Entry 1OXG (X-ray diffraction, 2.20 A resolution); this record covers chains A and B.

# Chain A
Molecule: Chymotrypsinogen A
Source organism: Bos taurus
Notes: EC 3.4.21.1
Reference sequence: P00766 (CTRA_BOVIN); numbering as in UniProt (aligned over 1-245)
Amino-acid sequence (245 residues; each row starts with the number of its first residue):
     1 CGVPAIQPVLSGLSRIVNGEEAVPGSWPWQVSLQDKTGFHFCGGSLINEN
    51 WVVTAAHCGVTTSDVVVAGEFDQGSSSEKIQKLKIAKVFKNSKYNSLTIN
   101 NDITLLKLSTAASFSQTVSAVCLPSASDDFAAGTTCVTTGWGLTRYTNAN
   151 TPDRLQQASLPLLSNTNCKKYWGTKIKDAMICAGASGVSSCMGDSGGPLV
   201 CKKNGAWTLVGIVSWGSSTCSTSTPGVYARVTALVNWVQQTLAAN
Not modelled in the structure: 14-15, 147-148
Curated features (UniProtKB/Swiss-Prot):
  - active site (Charge relay system): H57, D102, S195
Disulfides: C1-C122, C42-C58, C136-C201, C168-C182, C191-C220

# Chain B
Molecule: Chymotrypsinogen A
Source organism: Bos taurus
Notes: EC 3.4.21.1
Reference sequence: P00766 (CTRA_BOVIN); residues 1-14 here correspond to UniProt positions 16-29 (UniProt number = residue number + 15)
Amino-acid sequence (14 residues; row label = number of the first residue in the row):
     1 IVNGEEAVPGSWPW

# How chain A and chain B interact
Contacting residue pairs (29; chain A residue first):
  H57(A) - P13(B)
  H57(A) - W14(B)
  W172(A) - G10(B)
  W172(A) - S11(B)
  S189(A) - W14(B)
  S190(A) - W14(B)
  C191(A) - W14(B)
  M192(A) - W12(B)
  M192(A) - P13(B)
  M192(A) - W14(B)
  G193(A) - W14(B)  hydrogen bond (backbone-backbone)
  D194(A) - W14(B)  hydrogen bond (backbone-backbone)
  S195(A) - W14(B)  hydrogen bond (side chain-backbone)
  S214(A) - P13(B)
  S214(A) - W14(B)  hydrogen bond (backbone-backbone)
  W215(A) - W12(B)
  W215(A) - P13(B)  hydrophobic
  W215(A) - W14(B)
  G216(A) - S11(B)
  G216(A) - W12(B)  hydrogen bond (backbone-backbone)
  G216(A) - W14(B)
  S217(A) - G10(B)
  S217(A) - W14(B)  hydrogen bond (backbone-side chain)
  S218(A) - P9(B)  hydrogen bond (side chain-backbone)
  S218(A) - G10(B)  hydrogen bond (backbone-backbone)
  S218(A) - S11(B)
  S218(A) - W12(B)
  C220(A) - W14(B)
  G226(A) - W14(B)
Interface residues without a listed pair, chain A (20 interface residues in all): I99, K175, V213, V227
Interface residues without a listed pair, chain B (7 interface residues in all): A7

# Summary
20 residues of chain A and 7 residues of chain B are in contact, with 8 hydrogen bonds. Polar contacts include
S195(A)-W14(B), S217(A)-W14(B) and S218(A)-P9(B). Curated annotation (UniProt) lists 3 active-site residues on
chain A.
Chain A is Chymotrypsinogen A and chain B is Chymotrypsinogen A, both from Bos taurus; the structure, Crystal
structure of a complex formed between organic solvent treated bovine alpha-chymotrypsin and its
autocatalytically produced ..., was determined by X-ray diffraction.
